PDB entry 9CDD | electron microscopy, 3.05 A resolution | chain A

== Chain A ==
Name: Kalium Channelrhodopsin 1
Organism: Hyphochytrium catenoides
Notes: engineered mutation(s): C110A
Sequence (265 residues; numbered 1 to 265; the number before each row is that of its first residue):
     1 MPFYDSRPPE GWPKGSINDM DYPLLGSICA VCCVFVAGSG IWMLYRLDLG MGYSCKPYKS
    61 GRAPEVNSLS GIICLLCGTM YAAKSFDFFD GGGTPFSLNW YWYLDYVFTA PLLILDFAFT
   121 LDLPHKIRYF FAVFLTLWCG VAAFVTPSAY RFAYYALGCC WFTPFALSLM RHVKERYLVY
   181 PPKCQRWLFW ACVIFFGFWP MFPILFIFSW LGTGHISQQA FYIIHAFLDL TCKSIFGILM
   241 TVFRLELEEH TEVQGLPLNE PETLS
Not modelled in the structure: 1-16, 257-265
Covalently attached groups: retinal (RET) linked to Lys233
Ligand contacts: retinal (RET): Tyr103, Tyr106, Ala110, Leu113, Thr136, Leu137, Gly140, Tyr155, Gly158, Cys159, Phe162, Trp199, Phe202, Pro203, Phe206, Asp229, Cys232

== Summary ==
Covalently linked retinal: at Lys233.
Chain A is Kalium Channelrhodopsin 1 (Hyphochytrium catenoides); the structure, Kalium channelrhodopsin 1
C110A mutant from Hyphochytrium catenoides, Laser-Flash-Illuminated, was determined by electron microscopy
(same publication as 9CDC and 9CDE).
